6TDX - chains H and V of the 14 polymer chains in the assembly; structure by electron microscopy, 3.30 A resolution.

[Chain H]
Protein: F-type H+-transporting ATPase subunit delta
Organism: Euglena gracilis
Amino-acid sequence (176 residues; numbered 1 to 176; the number before each row is that of its first residue):
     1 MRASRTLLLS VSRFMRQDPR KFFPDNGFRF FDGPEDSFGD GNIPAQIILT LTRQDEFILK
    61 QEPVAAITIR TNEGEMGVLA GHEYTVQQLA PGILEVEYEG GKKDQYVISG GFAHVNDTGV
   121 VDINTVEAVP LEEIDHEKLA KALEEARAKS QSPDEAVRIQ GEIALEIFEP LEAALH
Not modelled in the structure: 1-16

[Chain V]
Protein: ATP synthase subunit c
Organism: Euglena gracilis
Amino-acid sequence (104 residues; numbered 1 to 104; the number before each row is that of its first residue):
     1 MQRGSSITKV VRRAALARST RNAAIAYEVT VNGANLIGAG MAASGVGVPA IGVAMCFSSY
    61 MLAAARQPNM SAKLLPYCIL GFALSEALAL FTLLIALLEL FVFS
Not modelled in the structure: 1-23
What the authors report for this chain:
  - catalytic residues: Glu86 (proposed by the authors, not directly observed)

[Interface between chain H and chain V]
Contacting residue pairs (6; chain H residue first):
  Gly74(H) with Arg66(V)
  Glu75(H) with Arg66(V), hydrogen bond (backbone-side chain); Gln67(V), hydrogen bond
  Met76(H) with Arg66(V)
  Gly77(H) with Arg66(V), hydrogen bond (backbone-backbone)
  Leu79(H) with Pro68(V), hydrophobic
Interface residues without a listed pair, chain H (6 interface residues in all): Glu73
Interface residues without a listed pair, chain V (4 interface residues in all): Ala65

[In short]
Chain H and chain V form an interface of 6 and 4 residues respectively; the contacts include 3 hydrogen bonds.
Among the polar pairs are Glu75(H)-Arg66(V), Glu75(H)-Gln67(V) and Gly77(H)-Arg66(V). The paper reports the
catalytic residue Glu86(V).
Here chain H is F-type H+-transporting ATPase subunit delta and chain V is ATP synthase subunit c, both from
Euglena gracilis. Entry 6TDX (Cryo-EM structure of Euglena gracilis mitochondrial ATP synthase, rotor,
rotational state 1) was determined by electron microscopy, deposited together with 6TDU, 6TDV, 6TDW, 6TDY,
6TDZ and 6TE0.
